Entry 3NW5 (X-ray diffraction, 2.14 A resolution); this record covers chain A.

== Chain A ==
Name: Insulin-like growth factor 1 receptor
Source organism: Homo sapiens
Notes: EC 2.7.10.1; fragment: kinase domain (residues 982-1286)
UniProtKB: P08069 (IGF1R_HUMAN); residues 952-1256 here correspond to UniProt positions 982-1286 (UniProt number = residue number + 30)
Chain sequence (307 residues; row label = number of the first residue in the row):
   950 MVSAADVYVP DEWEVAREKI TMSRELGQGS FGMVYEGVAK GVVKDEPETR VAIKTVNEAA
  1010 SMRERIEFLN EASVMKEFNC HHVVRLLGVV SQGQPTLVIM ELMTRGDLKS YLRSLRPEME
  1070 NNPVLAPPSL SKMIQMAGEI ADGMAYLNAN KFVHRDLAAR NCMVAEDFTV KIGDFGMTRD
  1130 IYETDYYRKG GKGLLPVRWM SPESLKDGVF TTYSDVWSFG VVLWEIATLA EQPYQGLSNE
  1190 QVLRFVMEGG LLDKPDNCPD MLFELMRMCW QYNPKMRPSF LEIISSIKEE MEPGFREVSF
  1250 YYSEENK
Disordered / not traced: 950-954
Construct notes: expression tag (950-951)
Small-molecule neighbours: LGX (N-(5-cyclopropyl-1H-pyrazol-3-yl)-2-{(2R)-1-[(6-fluoropyridin-3-yl)carbonyl]pyrrolidin-2-yl}pyrrolo[2,1-f][1,2,4]triazin-4-amine): L975, G976, Q977, G978, V983, A1001, K1003, V1033, M1049, E1050, L1051, M1052, T1053, R1054, G1055, D1056, S1059, M1112, D1123, I1130, Y1131
UniProt features mapped onto this chain:
  - active site: D1105 (Proton acceptor)
  - binding site (ATP): L975 to V983, K1003
  - modified residue: Y1131 (Phosphotyrosine), Y1135 (Phosphotyrosine), Y1136 (Phosphotyrosine), S1248 (Phosphoserine), S1252 (Phosphoserine)
  - cross-link (Glycyl lysine isopeptide (Lys-Gly)): K1138 (interchain with G-Cter in ubiquitin), K1141 (interchain with G-Cter in ubiquitin)

== In short ==
Ligands of chain A: compound LGX. Curated annotation (UniProt) lists active-site residue D1105 and 10
ATP-binding residues.
Chain A is Insulin-like growth factor 1 receptor (Homo sapiens); the structure, Crystal structure of
insulin-like growth factor 1 receptor (IGF-1R-WT) complex with a carbon-linked proline isostere inhibitor ...,
was determined by X-ray diffraction, deposited together with 3NW6 and 3NW7.
